PDB entry 8YBJ | electron microscopy, 2.38 A resolution | chains G and I of the 10 polymer chains in the assembly

# Chain G
Protein: Histone H2A type 1-B/E
From: Homo sapiens
Reference sequence: P04908 (H2A1B_HUMAN); residues 0-129 here correspond to UniProt positions 1-130 (UniProt number = residue number + 1)
Chain sequence (133 residues; numbered -3 to 129; the number before each row is that of its first residue; numbers below 1 keep their minus sign (Gly-3 is residue -3)):
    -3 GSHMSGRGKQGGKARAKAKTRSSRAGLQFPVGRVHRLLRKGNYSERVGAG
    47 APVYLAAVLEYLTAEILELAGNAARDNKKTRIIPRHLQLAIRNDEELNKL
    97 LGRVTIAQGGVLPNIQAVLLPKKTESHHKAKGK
Not modelled in the structure: -3 to 9, 119-129
Differences from the reference sequence: expression tag (-3 to -1)

# Chain I
Molecule: 145-nt DNA strand
From: synthetic construct
Sequence (145 nucleotides; numbered -72 to 72; the number before each row is that of its first residue; numbers below 1 keep their minus sign (DA-72 is residue -72)):
   -72 ATCAGAATCCCGGTGCCGAGGCCGCTCAATTGGTCGTAGACAGCTCTAGC
   -22 ACCGCTTAAACGCACGTACGCGCTGTCCCCCGCGTTTTAACCGCCAAGGG
    28 GATTACTCCCTAGTCTCCAGGCACGTGTCAGATATATACATCGAT

# How chain G and chain I interact
Residue-residue contacts - 15 pairs, chain G then chain I:
  Arg11(G) with DT43(I), hydrogen bond to the base; DC44(I), hydrogen bond to the base
  Arg29(G) with DC49(I), salt bridge to the phosphate
  Arg42(G) with DT38(I), hydrogen bond to the sugar; DA39(I), phosphate contact
  Val43(G) with DT38(I), sugar contact; DA39(I), hydrogen bond to the phosphate
  Gly44(G) with DT38(I), phosphate contact
  Ala45(G) with DT38(I), hydrogen bond to the phosphate
  Lys75(G) with DG58(I), phosphate contact; DA59(I), salt bridge to the phosphate
  Thr76(G) with DA57(I), hydrogen bond to the phosphate; DG58(I), hydrogen bond to the phosphate
  Arg77(G) with DA57(I), sugar contact; DG58(I), hydrogen bond to the phosphate
Other interface residues (no listed pair), chain G (12 interface residues in all): Thr16, Glu41, Lys74
Other interface residues (no listed pair), chain I (10 interface residues in all): DG47, DG48

# Summary
Chain G and chain I form an interface of 12 and 10 residues respectively, with 8 hydrogen bonds and 2 salt
bridges. Polar contacts include Arg11(G)-DT43(I), Arg11(G)-DC44(I) and Arg42(G)-DT38(I).
Here chain G is Histone H2A type 1-B/E (Homo sapiens) and chain I is a 145-nt DNA strand (synthetic
construct). Entry 8YBJ (Cryo-EM structure of human nucleosome core particle composed of the Widom 601 DNA
sequence) was determined by electron microscopy together with 8YBK from the same study.
